PDB entry 4NFK | X-ray diffraction, 1.85 A resolution | chain F

== Chain F ==
Name: Farnesyl pyrophosphate synthase
From: Homo sapiens
Notes: EC 2.5.1.10, 2.5.1.1
UniProt: P14324 (FPPS_HUMAN); residues 1-353 here correspond to UniProt positions 67-419 (UniProt number = residue number + 66)
Sequence (375 residues; row label = number of the first residue in the row; numbers below 1 keep their minus sign (Met-21 is residue -21)):
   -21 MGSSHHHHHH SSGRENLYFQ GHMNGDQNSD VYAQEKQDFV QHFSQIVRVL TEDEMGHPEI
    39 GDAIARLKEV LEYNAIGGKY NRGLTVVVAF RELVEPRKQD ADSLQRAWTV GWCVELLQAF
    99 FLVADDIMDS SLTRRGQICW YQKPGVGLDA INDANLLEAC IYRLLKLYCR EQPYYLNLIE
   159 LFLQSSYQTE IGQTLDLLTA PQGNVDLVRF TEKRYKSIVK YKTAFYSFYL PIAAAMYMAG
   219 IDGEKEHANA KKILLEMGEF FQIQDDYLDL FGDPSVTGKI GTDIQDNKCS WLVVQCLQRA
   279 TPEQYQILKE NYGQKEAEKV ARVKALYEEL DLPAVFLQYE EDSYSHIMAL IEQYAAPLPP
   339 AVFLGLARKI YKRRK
Not modelled in the structure: -21 to 7, 350-353
Construct notes: expression tag (-21 to 0)
Metal / ion sites: Ni2+ site 1: Asp103, Asp107 (together with nickel); Ni2+ site 2: Asp243 (together with nickel)
Ligand contacts: nickel (JD5; [({5-[4-(cyclopropyloxy)phenyl]pyridin-3-yl}amino)methanediyl]bis(phosphonic acid)): Phe98, Phe99, Ala102, Asp103, Asp104, Met106, Asp107, Arg112, Ile129, Asn130, Asn133, Thr167, Glu168, Gln171, Asp174, Lys200, Thr201, Tyr204, Gln240, Asp243, Asp244, Lys257, Asp261
Curated features (UniProtKB/Swiss-Prot):
  - binding site (isopentenyl diphosphate): Lys57, Arg60, Gln96, Arg113
  - binding site (Mg(2+)): Asp103, Asp107
  - binding site (dimethylallyl diphosphate): Arg112, Lys200, Thr201, Gln240, Lys257, Lys266
  - site (Important for determining product chain length): Phe98, Phe99
  - modified residue: Lys57 (N6-(2-hydroxyisobutyryl)lysine), Lys287 (N6-acetyllysine)
From the paper describing this entry:
  - binding site for nickel: Lys200, Thr201

== Summary ==
Ligands of chain F: nickel. The Ni2+ site 1 is built by Asp103 and Asp107. Curated annotation (UniProt) lists
4 isopentenyl diphosphate-binding residues, Mg2+-binding residues Asp103 and Asp107 and 6 dimethylallyl
diphosphate-binding residues. The paper reports a binding site for nickel at Lys200 and Thr201.
Chain F is Farnesyl pyrophosphate synthase (Homo sapiens); the structure, Crystal structure of human FPPS in
complex with nickel, JDS05120, and sulfate, was determined by X-ray diffraction together with 4PVX, 4PVY, 4NFI
and 4NFJ from the same study.
